6PSQ - chains I and L of the 10 polymer chains in the assembly; structure by electron microscopy, 3.40 A resolution.

[Chain I]
Molecule: DNA-directed RNA polymerase subunit beta
Source organism: Escherichia coli
Notes: EC 2.7.7.6
UniProtKB: P0A8V4 (RPOB_ECO57); numbering as in UniProt (aligned over 1-1342)
Chain sequence (1342 residues; numbered 1 to 1342; the number before each row is that of its first residue):
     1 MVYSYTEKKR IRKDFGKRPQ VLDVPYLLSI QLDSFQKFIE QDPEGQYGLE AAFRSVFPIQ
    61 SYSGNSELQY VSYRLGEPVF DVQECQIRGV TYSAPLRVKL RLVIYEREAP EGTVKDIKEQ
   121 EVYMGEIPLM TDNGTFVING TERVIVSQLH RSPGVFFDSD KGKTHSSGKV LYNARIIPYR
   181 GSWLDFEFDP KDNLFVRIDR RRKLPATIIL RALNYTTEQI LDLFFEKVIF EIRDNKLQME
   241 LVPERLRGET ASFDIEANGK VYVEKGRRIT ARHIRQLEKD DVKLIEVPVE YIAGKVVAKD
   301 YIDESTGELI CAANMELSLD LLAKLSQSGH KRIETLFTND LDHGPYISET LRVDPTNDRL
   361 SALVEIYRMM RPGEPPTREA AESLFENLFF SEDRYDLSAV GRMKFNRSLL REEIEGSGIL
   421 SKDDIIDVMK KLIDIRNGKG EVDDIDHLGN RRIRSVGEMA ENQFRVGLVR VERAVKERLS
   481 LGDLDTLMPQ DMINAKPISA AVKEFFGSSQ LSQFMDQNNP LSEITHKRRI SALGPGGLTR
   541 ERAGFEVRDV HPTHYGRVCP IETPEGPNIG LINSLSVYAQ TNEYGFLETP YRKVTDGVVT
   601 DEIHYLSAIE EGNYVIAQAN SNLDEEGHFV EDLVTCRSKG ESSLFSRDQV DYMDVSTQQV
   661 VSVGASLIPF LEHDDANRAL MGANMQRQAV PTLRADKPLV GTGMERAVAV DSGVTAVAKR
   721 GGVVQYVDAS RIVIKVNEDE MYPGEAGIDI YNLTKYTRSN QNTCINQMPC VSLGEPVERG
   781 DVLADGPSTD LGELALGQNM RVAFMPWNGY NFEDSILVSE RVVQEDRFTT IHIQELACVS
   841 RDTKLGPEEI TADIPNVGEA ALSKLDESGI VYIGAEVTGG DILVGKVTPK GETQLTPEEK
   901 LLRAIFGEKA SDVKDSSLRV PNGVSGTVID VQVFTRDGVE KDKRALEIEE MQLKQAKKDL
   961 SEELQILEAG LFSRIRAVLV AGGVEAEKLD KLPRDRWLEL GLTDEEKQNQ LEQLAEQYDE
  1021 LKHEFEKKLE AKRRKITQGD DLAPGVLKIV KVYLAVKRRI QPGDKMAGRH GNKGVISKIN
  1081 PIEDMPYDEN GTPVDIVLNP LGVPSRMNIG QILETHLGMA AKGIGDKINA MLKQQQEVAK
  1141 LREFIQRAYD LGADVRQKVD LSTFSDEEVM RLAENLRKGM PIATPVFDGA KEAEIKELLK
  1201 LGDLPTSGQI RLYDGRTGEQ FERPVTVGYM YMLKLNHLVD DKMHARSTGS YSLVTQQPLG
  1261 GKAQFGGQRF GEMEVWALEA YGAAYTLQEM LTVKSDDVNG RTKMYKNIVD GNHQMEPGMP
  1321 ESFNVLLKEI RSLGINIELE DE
Unresolved in the structure: 1-2, 1342
Ligand contacts: chapso (1N7): Gln725, Tyr726, Glu962, Gln965, Ile966, Ala969
UniProt features mapped onto this chain:
  - modified residue (N6-acetyllysine): Lys1022, Lys1200

[Chain L]
Molecule: RNA polymerase sigma factor RpoD
Source organism: Escherichia coli
UniProtKB: Q0P6L9 (Q0P6L9_ECOLX); residues 1-613 here = UniProt positions 1-613
Chain sequence (616 residues; numbered -2 to 613; the number before each row is that of its first residue; numbers below 1 keep their minus sign (Ser-2 is residue -2)):
    -2 SEFMEQNPQS QLKLLVTRGK EQGYLTYAEV NDHLPEDIVD SDQIEDIIQM INDMGIQVME
    58 EAPDADDLML AENTADEDAA EAAAQVLSSV ESEIGRTTDP VRMYMREMGT VELLTREGEI
   118 DIAKRIEDGI NQVQCSVAEY PEAITYLLEQ YDRVEAEEAR LSDLITGFVD PNAEEDLAPT
   178 ATHVGSELSQ EDLDDDEDED EEDGDDDSAD DDNSIDPELA REKFAELRAQ YVVTRDTIKA
   238 KGRSHATAQE EILKLSEVFK QFRLVPKQFD YLVNSMRVMM DRVRTQERLI MKLCVEQCKM
   298 PKKNFITLFT GNETSDTWFN AAIAMNKPWS EKLHDVSEEV HRALQKLQQI EEETGLTIEQ
   358 VKDINRRMSI GEAKARRAKK EMVEANLRLV ISIAKKYTNR GLQFLDLIQE GNIGLMKAVD
   418 KFEYRRGYKF STYATWWIRQ AITRSIADQA RTIRIPVHMI ETINKLNRIS RQMLQEMGRE
   478 PTPEELAERM LMPEDKIRKV LKIAKEPISM ETPIGDDEDS HLGDFIEDTT LELPLDSATT
   538 ESLRAATHDV LAGLTAREAK VLRMRFGIDM NTDYTLEEVG KQFDVTRERI RQIEAKALRK
   598 LRHPSRSEVL RSFLDD
Unresolved in the structure: -2 to 6, 67-69, 167-212, 236-242
Differences from the reference sequence: expression tag (-2 to 0)
Ligand contacts: chapso (1N7): Ile505, Ile511, Leu519
Reported in the primary citation:
  - binding site for the 85-nt DNA strand: Arg451

[Chain I / chain L interface]
Residue-residue contacts (66):
  Val79(I) with Arg476(L)
  Phe80(I) with Arg476(L)
  Tyr123(I) with Gly475(L)
  Asp160(I) with Ala59(L)
  Lys163(I) with Tyr21(L), hydrogen bond (backbone-side chain); Ala62(L)
  Thr164(I) with Tyr21(L)
  Arg197(I) with Ala25(L); Asp29(L), salt bridge
  Arg200(I) with Asn28(L)
  Arg201(I) with Asn28(L)
  Arg202(I) with Asn28(L); Asp29(L)
  Lys203(I) with Asp29(L), salt bridge
  Arg368(I) with Glu33(L), salt bridge
  Pro372(I) with Glu33(L)
  Gln490(I) with Gln472(L), hydrogen bond (side chain-backbone)
  Pro897(I) with Gly564(L)
  Glu898(I) with Leu540(L); Arg541(L), salt bridge; Thr544(L); Ile565(L); Asp566(L)
  Glu899(I) with Thr537(L); Leu540(L)
  Leu901(I) with Phe563(L), hydrophobic; Ile565(L), hydrophobic
  Leu902(I) with Leu607(L); Phe610(L), hydrophobic; Leu611(L), hydrophobic
  Arg903(I) with Leu611(L)
  Ala904(I) with Phe563(L), hydrophobic; Leu595(L); Arg599(L), hydrogen bond (backbone-side chain)
  Ile905(I) with Leu595(L), hydrophobic; Leu598(L), hydrophobic; Arg599(L), hydrogen bond (backbone-side chain)
  Phe906(I) with Ser604(L); Leu607(L); Arg608(L); Leu611(L), hydrophobic
  Arg936(I) with Arg495(L)
  Asp937(I) with Glu481(L)
  Pro1044(I) with Lys502(L)
  Thr1248(I) with Pro531(L)
  Tyr1251(I) with Glu524(L); Asp525(L), hydrogen bond (backbone-backbone)
  Ser1252(I) with Ile523(L); Asp525(L)
  Leu1253(I) with Ile523(L), hydrogen bond (backbone-backbone); Glu524(L); Asp525(L)
  Val1254(I) with Gly520(L)
  Gln1256(I) with Asp525(L), hydrogen bond; Leu528(L)
  Leu1259(I) with Asp521(L); Phe522(L), hydrophobic; Glu524(L)
  Lys1262(I) with Glu524(L), salt bridge
  Val1298(I) with Leu528(L), hydrophobic
  Tyr1305(I) with Pro531(L); Leu532(L); Ala535(L), hydrophobic
  Lys1306(I) with Ser534(L); Ala535(L); Glu538(L), salt bridge
Interface residues without a listed pair, chain I (43 interface residues in all): Gly858, Lys900, Glu908, Ser1250, Thr1302, Val1309
Interface residues without a listed pair, chain L (47 interface residues in all): Gln19, Ile35, Glu473, Leu548, Leu559, Asp613

[Overview]
43 residues of chain I and 47 residues of chain L are in contact, with 7 hydrogen bonds and 6 salt bridges.
Polar contacts include Arg197(I)-Asp29(L), Lys203(I)-Asp29(L) and Arg368(I)-Glu33(L). Chain I binds chapso.
Bound to chain L: chapso. From the paper: a binding site for the 85-nt DNA strand at Arg451(L).
Here chain I is DNA-directed RNA polymerase subunit beta and chain L is RNA polymerase sigma factor RpoD, both
from Escherichia coli. Entry 6PSQ (Escherichia coli RNA polymerase closed complex (TRPc) with TraR and rpsT P2
promoter) was determined by electron microscopy, deposited together with 6PSR, 6PSS, 6PST, 6PSU, 6PSV and
6PSW.
